PDB entry 4HNP | X-ray diffraction, 2.80 A resolution | chains B and C of the 28 polymer chains in the assembly

# Chain B
Name: Proteasome component Y13
Organism: Saccharomyces cerevisiae S288c
Notes: EC 3.4.25.1
UniProt: P23638 (PSA4_YEAST); residues 1-244 here correspond to UniProt positions 2-245 (UniProt number = residue number + 1)
Chain sequence (244 residues; each row starts with the number of its first residue):
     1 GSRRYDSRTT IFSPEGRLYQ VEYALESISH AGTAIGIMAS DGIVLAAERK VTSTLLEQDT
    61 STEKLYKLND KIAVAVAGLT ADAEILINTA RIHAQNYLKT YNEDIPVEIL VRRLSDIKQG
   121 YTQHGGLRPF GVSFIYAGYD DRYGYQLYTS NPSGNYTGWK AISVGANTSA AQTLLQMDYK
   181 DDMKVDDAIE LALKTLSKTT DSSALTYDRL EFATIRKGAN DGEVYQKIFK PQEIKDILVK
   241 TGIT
UniProt features mapped onto this chain:
  - cross-link (Glycyl lysine isopeptide (Lys-Gly)): K99 (interchain with G-Cter in ubiquitin), K198 (interchain with G-Cter in ubiquitin), K230 (interchain with G-Cter in ubiquitin)

# Chain C
Name: Proteasome component PRE6
Organism: Saccharomyces cerevisiae S288c
Notes: EC 3.4.25.1
UniProt: P40303 (PSA7_YEAST); residues 1-241 here correspond to UniProt positions 3-243 (UniProt number = residue number + 2)
Chain sequence (241 residues; numbered 1 to 241; the number before each row is that of its first residue):
     1 GYDRALSIFS PDGHIFQVEY ALEAVKRGTC AVGVKGKNCV VLGCERRSTL KLQDTRITPS
    61 KVSKIDSHVV LSFSGLNADS RILIEKARVE AQSHRLTLED PVTVEYLTRY VAGVQQRYTQ
   121 SGGVRPFGVS TLIAGFDPRD DEPKLYQTEP SGIYSSWSAQ TIGRNSKTVR EFLEKNYDRK
   181 EPPATVEECV KLTVRSLLEV VQTGAKNIEI TVVKPDSDIV ALSSEEINQY VTQIEQEKQE
   241 Q
UniProt features mapped onto this chain:
  - modified residue: T58 (Phosphothreonine)

# How chain B and chain C interact
Pairs across the interface - 75 pairs, chain B then chain C:
  R3(B) - R4(C)  hydrogen bond (backbone-side chain)
  D6(B) - Y2(C)  hydrogen bond
  D6(B) - R4(C)  salt bridge
  R8(B) - R4(C)
  R8(B) - L6(C)
  T10(B) - L6(C)
  T10(B) - R125(C)
  I11(B) - L6(C)  hydrophobic
  I11(B) - Q17(C)
  F12(B) - Q17(C)  hydrogen bond (backbone-side chain)
  F12(B) - Y20(C)  hydrophobic
  F12(B) - A21(C)  hydrophobic
  F12(B) - A24(C)  hydrophobic
  F12(B) - L76(C)  hydrophobic
  F12(B) - R125(C)
  F12(B) - P126(C)
  F12(B) - G128(C)
  S13(B) - Y20(C)
  P14(B) - Y20(C)  hydrophobic
  P14(B) - E23(C)
  E15(B) - E23(C)
  E15(B) - R27(C)  hydrogen bond (backbone-side chain)
  G16(B) - Y20(C)
  G16(B) - E23(C)
  G16(B) - A24(C)
  G16(B) - R27(C)
  R17(B) - R27(C)
  L18(B) - R125(C)
  M38(B) - D54(C)
  M38(B) - R56(C)
  E108(B) - I57(C)
  R112(B) - R81(C)
  S115(B) - R81(C)  hydrogen bond (backbone-side chain)
  D116(B) - R81(C)  salt bridge
  Q119(B) - A78(C)
  Q119(B) - D79(C)
  Q119(B) - I82(C)
  T122(B) - R125(C)  hydrogen bond (backbone-side chain)
  Q123(B) - Y118(C)
  Q123(B) - G123(C)
  Q123(B) - V124(C)
  Q123(B) - R125(C)  hydrogen bond (backbone-backbone)
  Q123(B) - F127(C)
  H124(B) - G123(C)
  H124(B) - V124(C)
  G125(B) - Y2(C)
  G125(B) - G123(C)
  G126(B) - Y2(C)
  Y143(B) - R56(C)  hydrogen bond (backbone-side chain)
  Y143(B) - I57(C)  hydrophobic
  Y145(B) - R56(C)
  Q146(B) - I57(C)
  L147(B) - I57(C)
  Y148(B) - I57(C)
  S153(B) - A78(C)
  G154(B) - A78(C)
  G154(B) - R81(C)  hydrogen bond (backbone-side chain)
  N155(B) - N77(C)
  N155(B) - A78(C)
  Y156(B) - P59(C)  hydrophobic
  Y156(B) - R81(C)
  T157(B) - T58(C)
  G158(B) - Q53(C)
  G158(B) - D54(C)  hydrogen bond (backbone-backbone)
  G158(B) - I57(C)
  G158(B) - T58(C)
  W159(B) - L50(C)  hydrophobic
  W159(B) - L52(C)
  W159(B) - Q53(C)
  W159(B) - D54(C)
  K160(B) - L52(C)  hydrogen bond (backbone-backbone)
  K160(B) - Q53(C)
  A161(B) - L52(C)
  Q172(B) - L50(C)
  Q172(B) - L52(C)
Other interface residues (no listed pair), chain B (40 interface residues in all): L175, Q176

# Overview
40 residues of chain B face 30 of chain C across their interface; the contacts include 11 hydrogen bonds and 2
salt bridges. Polar contacts include D6(B)-R4(C), D116(B)-R81(C) and R3(B)-R4(C).
Chain B is Proteasome component Y13 and chain C is Proteasome component PRE6, both from Saccharomyces
cerevisiae S288c; the structure, Crystal structure of yeast 20S proteasome in complex with vinylketone
carmaphycin analogue VNK1, was determined by X-ray diffraction, deposited together with 4LTC, 4HRC and 4HRD.
